PDB entry 8QGW | X-ray diffraction, 1.60 A resolution | chains A and B of the 4 polymer chains in the assembly

== Chain A ==
Name: NADH-quinone oxidoreductase subunit E
Organism: Aquifex aeolicus VF5
Notes: EC 7.1.1.-
UniProt: O66842 (NUOE_AQUAE); numbering as in UniProt (aligned over 1-160)
Amino-acid sequence (160 residues; each row starts with the number of its first residue):
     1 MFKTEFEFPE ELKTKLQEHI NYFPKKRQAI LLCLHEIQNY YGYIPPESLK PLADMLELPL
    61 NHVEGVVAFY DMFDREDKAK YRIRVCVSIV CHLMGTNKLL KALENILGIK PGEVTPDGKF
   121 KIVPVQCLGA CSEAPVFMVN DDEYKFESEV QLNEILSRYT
Unresolved in the structure: 1-4
Curated features (UniProtKB/Swiss-Prot):
  - binding site ([2Fe-2S] cluster): Cys86, Cys91, Cys127, Cys131
Ion coordination: 2Fe-2S cluster Fe: Cys86, Cys91, Cys127, Cys131
Ligand contacts: 2Fe-2S cluster (FES): Cys86, Ser88, Ile89, Val90, Cys91, Cys127, Leu128, Gly129, Ala130, Cys131, Val136

== Chain B ==
Name: NADH-quinone oxidoreductase subunit F
Organism: Aquifex aeolicus VF5
Notes: engineered mutation(s): 427AGHHHHHH
UniProt: O66841 (NUOF_AQUAE); residues 1-426 here = UniProt positions 1-426
Amino-acid sequence (434 residues; row label = number of the first residue in the row):
     1 MRSYPAIPRI YAETTLNMLL KRAKKPRVHS IDEYLKDGGY QALEKALNMS PEEIIDWVDK
    61 STLRGRGGAG FPTGKKWKFA VQNPGPRYFI CNADESEPGT FKDRIIIERD PHLLIEGIII
   121 SSYAIGANEA YIYIRGEYPA GYYILRDAIE EAKKKGFLGK NILGSGFDLE IYVARGAGAY
   181 ICGEETALIE SLEGKRGHPR LKPPYPVQKG LWGKPTVVNN VETIANVPFI ISMGWEEYRY
   241 IGPSDYAGPK LFPVSGKVKK PGVYELPMNT TLREVIFKYA GGTLGNKKVK AVFSGALDCF
   301 SSEELDIPMD YSPLGFGGTG TVIVLTEEDD IVEAALKIAE FYEHETCGQC TPCRVGCYEQ
   361 ANLLEKIYKG EATEQDWEGF DFVNRNIQPT SICGLGAVAG RLIRQTLEKF PEEWEKYRKK
   421 SASLPLAGHH HHHH
Unresolved in the structure: 1-2, 421-434
Sequence notes: expression tag (427-434)
Curated features (UniProtKB/Swiss-Prot):
  - binding site (NAD(+)): Gly65 to Gly74
  - binding site (FMN): Gly176 to Thr223
  - binding site ([4Fe-4S] cluster): Cys347, Cys350, Cys353, Cys393
Ion coordination: Na+ near Glu108 (its only coordinating residue here); 4Fe-4S cluster Fe: Cys347, Cys350, Cys353, Cys393
Ligand contacts:
  - 3-acetylpyridine adenine dinucleotide (A3D): Gly67, Gly68, Ala69, Phe71, Lys76, Phe79, Tyr180, Glu185, Lys202, Tyr205, Pro206, Val207, Val218, Leu297, Gly318, Gly394, Val398
  - FMN (flavin mononucleotide): Gly65, Arg66, Gly67, Gly68, Ala69, Phe71, Lys76, Asn92, Asp94, Glu95, Ser96, Tyr180, Ile181, Gly183, Glu184, Glu185, Val218, Asn219, Asn220, Thr223, Gly394, Leu395
  - 4Fe-4S cluster (SF4): Ile181, Pro199, Thr346, Cys347, Gly348, Gln349, Cys350, Cys353, Ser391, Ile392, Cys393, Leu395, Gly396

== Interface between chain A and chain B ==
Contacting residue pairs (97):
  Tyr22(A) - Arg146(B)
  Tyr22(A) - Tyr172(B)
  Tyr22(A) - Val173(B)  hydrogen bond (side chain-backbone)
  Phe23(A) - Tyr131(B)  hydrophobic
  Phe23(A) - Tyr172(B)  hydrophobic
  Phe23(A) - Val173(B)
  Phe23(A) - Ala174(B)  hydrophobic
  Pro24(A) - Glu129(B)
  Pro24(A) - Tyr131(B)
  Pro24(A) - Tyr172(B)
  Lys25(A) - Trp212(B)
  Arg27(A) - Glu193(B)
  Arg27(A) - Gly194(B)
  Arg27(A) - Trp212(B)
  Gln28(A) - Tyr131(B)  hydrogen bond
  Gln28(A) - Leu192(B)  hydrogen bond (side chain-backbone)
  Gln28(A) - Trp212(B)
  Ile30(A) - Gly194(B)
  Leu31(A) - Arg175(B)
  Leu31(A) - Ser191(B)
  Leu32(A) - Arg175(B)
  His35(A) - Arg175(B)
  His35(A) - Gly176(B)  hydrogen bond (side chain-backbone)
  His35(A) - Ala177(B)
  His62(A) - Gly194(B)  hydrogen bond (side chain-backbone)
  His62(A) - Lys195(B)
  Gly65(A) - Arg196(B)
  Val66(A) - Gly194(B)
  Phe69(A) - Ala179(B)  hydrophobic
  Phe69(A) - Ile181(B)  hydrophobic
  Phe69(A) - Arg196(B)
  Phe69(A) - Gly197(B)
  Phe69(A) - His198(B)
  Tyr70(A) - Ala177(B)
  Tyr70(A) - Cys182(B)  hydrophobic
  Tyr70(A) - Ser191(B)  hydrogen bond
  Tyr70(A) - Lys195(B)  hydrogen bond (side chain-backbone)
  Tyr70(A) - Arg196(B)
  Tyr70(A) - Gly197(B)  hydrogen bond (side chain-backbone)
  Asp71(A) - Ala177(B)  hydrogen bond (backbone-backbone)
  Met72(A) - Gly136(B)
  Met72(A) - Glu137(B)
  Met72(A) - Ala177(B)  hydrogen bond (backbone-backbone)
  Met72(A) - Gly178(B)
  Phe73(A) - Ala177(B)  hydrophobic
  Val87(A) - Lys337(B)
  Ile89(A) - Pro98(B)  hydrophobic
  Ile89(A) - Ala334(B)  hydrophobic
  Ile89(A) - Lys337(B)
  Val90(A) - Ser255(B)
  Val90(A) - Gly256(B)
  Val90(A) - Ile323(B)  hydrophobic
  His92(A) - Glu333(B)  salt bridge
  His92(A) - Lys337(B)
  Leu93(A) - Asp329(B)
  Met94(A) - Lys257(B)
  Met94(A) - Leu284(B)  hydrophobic
  Gln126(A) - Phe341(B)
  Gln126(A) - His344(B)
  Gln126(A) - Glu345(B)
  Cys127(A) - Pro98(B)  hydrophobic
  Cys127(A) - Gly99(B)
  Cys127(A) - Arg135(B)  hydrogen bond (backbone-side chain)
  Leu128(A) - Arg104(B)  hydrogen bond (backbone-side chain)
  Leu128(A) - Arg135(B)
  Leu128(A) - Glu137(B)
  Leu128(A) - Tyr138(B)
  Gly129(A) - Thr100(B)
  Gly129(A) - Phe101(B)
  Gly129(A) - Arg104(B)  hydrogen bond (backbone-side chain)
  Gly129(A) - Arg135(B)
  Gly129(A) - Tyr138(B)
  Ala130(A) - Arg104(B)
  Cys131(A) - Gly99(B)  hydrogen bond (side chain-backbone)
  Cys131(A) - Thr100(B)
  Cys131(A) - Phe101(B)
  Cys131(A) - Ser255(B)
  Ser132(A) - Ile10(B)
  Ser132(A) - Phe101(B)
  Ser132(A) - Val254(B)
  Ser132(A) - Ser255(B)
  Ser132(A) - Pro261(B)
  Ser132(A) - Gly262(B)
  Glu133(A) - Pro8(B)
  Glu133(A) - Arg9(B)
  Met138(A) - Glu137(B)
  Met138(A) - Pro139(B)
  Asp141(A) - Pro5(B)
  Asp141(A) - Pro139(B)
  Asp141(A) - Tyr143(B)
  Asp142(A) - Pro5(B)
  Asp142(A) - Ala6(B)  hydrogen bond (side chain-backbone)
  Glu143(A) - Ala6(B)  hydrogen bond (backbone-backbone)
  Glu143(A) - Ile7(B)
  Glu143(A) - Pro8(B)
  Glu143(A) - Arg104(B)  salt bridge
  Tyr144(A) - Ala6(B)  hydrophobic
Other interface residues (no listed pair), chain A (38 interface residues in all): Lys145
Other interface residues (no listed pair), chain B (64 interface residues in all): Ser96, Glu97, Tyr133, Tyr142, Ile171, Phe293, Leu325, Ile338, Glu340, Cys347

== In short ==
Chain A and chain B form an interface of 38 and 64 residues respectively, with 16 hydrogen bonds and 2 salt
bridges. Polar pairs include His92(A)-Glu333(B), Glu143(A)-Arg104(B) and Tyr22(A)-Val173(B). Bound to chain A:
2Fe-2S cluster.
Here chain A is NADH-quinone oxidoreductase subunit E and chain B is NADH-quinone oxidoreductase subunit F,
both from Aquifex aeolicus VF5. Entry 8QGW (Crystal structure of oxidized respiratory Complex I subunits NuoEF
from Aquifex aeolicus bound to oxidized 3-acetylpyridine ...) was determined by X-ray diffraction, deposited
together with 8QG1, 8QH4, 8QH7 and 8QHK.
